Entry 5W3E (electron microscopy, 2.53 A resolution); this record covers chains B and D of the 6 polymer chains in the assembly.

== Chain B ==
Protein: viral protein 3
From: Human rhinovirus 14
Reference sequence: P03303 (POLG_HRV14); residues 1-236 here correspond to UniProt positions 332-567 (UniProt number = residue number + 331)
Amino-acid sequence (236 residues; numbered 1 to 236; the number before each row is that of its first residue):
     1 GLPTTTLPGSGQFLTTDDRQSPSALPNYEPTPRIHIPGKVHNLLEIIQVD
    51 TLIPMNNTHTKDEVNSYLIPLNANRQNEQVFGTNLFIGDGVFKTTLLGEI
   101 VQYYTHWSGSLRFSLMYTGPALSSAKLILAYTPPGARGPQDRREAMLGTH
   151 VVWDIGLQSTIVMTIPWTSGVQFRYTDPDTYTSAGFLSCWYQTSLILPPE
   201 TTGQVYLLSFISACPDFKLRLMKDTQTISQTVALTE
Swiss-Prot annotation at these positions:
  - region: Ala-233 to Glu-236 (Amphipathic alpha-helix)

== Chain D ==
Protein: viral protein 4
From: Human rhinovirus 14
Reference sequence: P03303 (POLG_HRV14); residues 1-68 here correspond to UniProt positions 2-69 (UniProt number = residue number + 1)
Amino-acid sequence (68 residues; numbered 1 to 68; the number before each row is that of its first residue):
     1 GAQVSTQKSGSHENQNILTNGSNQTFTVINYYKDAASTSSAGQSLSMDPS
    51 KFTEPVKDLMLKGAPALN
Not modelled in the structure: 1-28
Swiss-Prot annotation at these positions:
  - site: Asn-68 (Cleavage)
  - lipidation: Gly-1 (N-myristoyl glycine)

== How chain B and chain D interact ==
Pairs across the interface (37):
  Asp-18(B) with Ser-39(D); Ser-40(D), hydrogen bond
  Arg-19(B) with Ser-39(D)
  Gln-20(B) with Ile-29(D), hydrogen bond (side chain-backbone); Asn-30(D); Tyr-31(D), hydrogen bond (side chain-backbone); Ser-37(D); Ser-39(D)
  Ser-21(B) with Tyr-32(D); Ser-37(D), hydrogen bond (backbone-side chain)
  Pro-22(B) with Tyr-32(D); Ser-37(D)
  Ser-23(B) with Asp-34(D); Ser-37(D), hydrogen bond (backbone-side chain)
  Leu-25(B) with Asp-34(D)
  Pro-26(B) with Asp-34(D)
  Asn-27(B) with Asp-34(D), hydrogen bond (backbone-side chain)
  Gly-38(B) with Lys-51(D); Phe-52(D)
  Lys-39(B) with Lys-51(D), hydrogen bond (backbone-side chain); Phe-52(D)
  Val-40(B) with Phe-52(D), hydrophobic
  His-41(B) with Ser-44(D)
  Asn-42(B) with Met-47(D)
  Leu-44(B) with Met-47(D)
  Glu-45(B) with Met-47(D); Asp-48(D), hydrogen bond (side chain-backbone); Pro-49(D); Phe-52(D)
  Ile-46(B) with Phe-52(D), hydrophobic
  Gln-48(B) with Met-47(D); Pro-49(D); Thr-53(D)
  Val-49(B) with Phe-52(D), hydrophobic; Thr-53(D)
  Gln-158(B) with Pro-65(D); Ala-66(D)
Also at the interface, not in a pair above, chain D (20 interface residues in all): Thr-38, Gln-43, Ser-46

== In short ==
The chain B/chain D interface involves 20 residues from each chain; the contacts include 8 hydrogen bonds.
Among the polar pairs are Asp-18(B)/Ser-40(D), Gln-20(B)/Ile-29(D) and Gln-20(B)/Tyr-31(D).
Here chain B is viral protein 3 and chain D is viral protein 4, both from Human rhinovirus 14. Entry 5W3E
(CryoEM structure of rhinovirus B14 in complex with C5 Fab (33 degrees Celsius, molar ratio 1:3 ...) was
determined by electron microscopy together with 5W3L, 5W3M and 5W3O from the same study.
